Entry 4Z3W (X-ray diffraction, 2.21 A resolution); this record covers chains E and F of the 8 polymer chains in the assembly.

== Chain E (and F) ==
Molecule: Iron-sulfur cluster-binding oxidoreductase, putative benzoyl-CoA reductase electron transfer protein
Organism: Geobacter metallireducens GS-15
Notes: chain F of this document is another copy of the same molecule, construct and numbering; everything in this record applies to it too
UniProt: Q39TV9 (Q39TV9_GEOMG); numbering as in UniProt (aligned over 1-179)
Chain sequence (179 residues; numbered 1 to 179; the number before each row is that of its first residue):
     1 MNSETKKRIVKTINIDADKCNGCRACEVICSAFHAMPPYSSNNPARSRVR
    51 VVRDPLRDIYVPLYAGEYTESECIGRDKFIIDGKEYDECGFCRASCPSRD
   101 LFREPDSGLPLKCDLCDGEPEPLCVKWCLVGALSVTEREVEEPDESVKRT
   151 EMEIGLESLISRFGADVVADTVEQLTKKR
Disordered / not traced: 1-6, 144-148, 175-179 (chain F: 1-6, 177-179)
Ion coordination: 4Fe-4S cluster Fe site 1: Cys20, Cys23, Cys26, Cys128; 4Fe-4S cluster Fe site 2: Cys30, Cys113, Cys116, Cys124; 4Fe-4S cluster Fe site 3: Cys73, Cys89, Cys92, Cys96
Ligand contacts:
  - 4Fe-4S cluster (SF4), molecule 1: Cys20, Asn21, Gly22, Cys23, Arg24, Ala25, Cys26, Val51, Pro62, Trp127, Cys128, Val130, Ala132, Leu133
  - 4Fe-4S cluster (SF4), molecule 2: Cys30, His34, Arg48, Val49, Tyr64, Cys113, Asp114, Leu115, Cys116, Pro122, Leu123, Cys124
  - 4Fe-4S cluster (SF4), molecule 3: Thr69, Glu72, Cys73, Arg76, Asp77, Cys89, Cys92, Ala94, Cys96, Ser98, Arg99

== How chain E and chain F interact ==
Residue-residue contacts - 126 pairs, chain E then chain F:
  Arg8(E) - Glu72(F)  salt bridge
  Arg8(E) - Arg76(F)
  Val10(E) - Arg76(F)
  Lys11(E) - Gly75(F)
  Lys11(E) - Arg76(F)  hydrogen bond (backbone-backbone)
  Thr12(E) - Arg76(F)
  Thr12(E) - Lys78(F)
  Thr12(E) - Glu88(F)  hydrogen bond
  Ile13(E) - Gly75(F)
  Ile13(E) - Arg76(F)  hydrogen bond (backbone-backbone)
  Ile13(E) - Asp77(F)
  Ile13(E) - Lys78(F)  hydrogen bond (backbone-backbone)
  Asn14(E) - Lys78(F)
  Ile15(E) - Asp77(F)
  Ile15(E) - Lys78(F)  hydrogen bond (backbone-backbone)
  Ile15(E) - Phe79(F)
  Ile15(E) - Ile80(F)  hydrogen bond (backbone-backbone)
  Asp16(E) - Ile80(F)
  Ala17(E) - Ile80(F)  hydrogen bond (backbone-backbone)
  Asp18(E) - Ile80(F)
  Asp18(E) - Ile81(F)
  Asp18(E) - Asp82(F)  hydrogen bond (side chain-backbone)
  Asp18(E) - Gly83(F)  hydrogen bond (side chain-backbone)
  Val61(E) - Phe79(F)  hydrophobic
  Pro62(E) - Phe79(F)
  Gly66(E) - Cys73(F)
  Glu67(E) - Glu67(F)
  Glu67(E) - Thr69(F)  hydrogen bond
  Glu67(E) - Ser71(F)
  Glu67(E) - Glu72(F)
  Glu67(E) - Cys73(F)  hydrogen bond (side chain-backbone)
  Thr69(E) - Glu67(F)  hydrogen bond
  Glu70(E) - Ser146(F)
  Glu70(E) - Val147(F)  hydrogen bond (backbone-backbone)
  Glu70(E) - Arg149(F)  salt bridge
  Ser71(E) - Glu67(F)  hydrogen bond
  Ser71(E) - Ser146(F)
  Ser71(E) - Val147(F)
  Glu72(E) - Arg8(F)  salt bridge
  Glu72(E) - Glu67(F)
  Glu72(E) - Asp144(F)
  Glu72(E) - Ser146(F)  hydrogen bond (backbone-side chain)
  Cys73(E) - Gly66(F)
  Cys73(E) - Glu67(F)
  Cys73(E) - Arg93(F)
  Ile74(E) - Lys11(F)
  Ile74(E) - Cys113(F)
  Ile74(E) - Asp114(F)
  Ile74(E) - Leu115(F)  hydrophobic
  Gly75(E) - Lys11(F)
  Gly75(E) - Arg93(F)  hydrogen bond (backbone-side chain)
  Gly75(E) - Leu115(F)
  Arg76(E) - Arg8(F)
  Arg76(E) - Val10(F)
  Arg76(E) - Lys11(F)  hydrogen bond (backbone-backbone)
  Arg76(E) - Thr12(F)
  Arg76(E) - Ile13(F)  hydrogen bond (backbone-backbone)
  Arg76(E) - Arg93(F)
  Arg76(E) - Arg138(F)
  Asp77(E) - Ile13(F)
  Asp77(E) - Arg93(F)
  Lys78(E) - Thr12(F)
  Lys78(E) - Ile13(F)  hydrogen bond (backbone-backbone)
  Lys78(E) - Asn14(F)
  Lys78(E) - Ile15(F)  hydrogen bond (backbone-backbone)
  Phe79(E) - Ile15(F)
  Phe79(E) - Val61(F)  hydrophobic
  Phe79(E) - Pro62(F)
  Phe79(E) - Leu63(F)  hydrophobic
  Ile80(E) - Ile15(F)  hydrogen bond (backbone-backbone)
  Ile80(E) - Asp16(F)
  Ile80(E) - Ala17(F)  hydrogen bond (backbone-backbone)
  Ile80(E) - Asp18(F)
  Ile81(E) - Asp18(F)
  Ile81(E) - Tyr86(F)
  Ile81(E) - Phe91(F)  hydrophobic
  Asp82(E) - Asp18(F)  hydrogen bond (backbone-side chain)
  Asp82(E) - Lys84(F)  salt bridge
  Gly83(E) - Asp18(F)  hydrogen bond (backbone-side chain)
  Lys84(E) - Asp82(F)  salt bridge
  Tyr86(E) - Ile81(F)
  Glu88(E) - Thr12(F)  hydrogen bond
  Glu88(E) - Arg138(F)  salt bridge
  Phe91(E) - Ile81(F)  hydrophobic
  Phe91(E) - Phe91(F)  hydrophobic
  Arg93(E) - Gly75(F)  hydrogen bond (side chain-backbone)
  Arg93(E) - Arg76(F)
  Arg93(E) - Asp77(F)  salt bridge
  Pro97(E) - Ser146(F)
  Cys113(E) - Ile74(F)
  Asp114(E) - Ile74(F)
  Leu115(E) - Ile74(F)
  Arg138(E) - Arg76(F)
  Arg138(E) - Glu88(F)  salt bridge
  Arg149(E) - Phe163(F)
  Glu151(E) - Asp106(F)
  Glu151(E) - Ser107(F)
  Glu151(E) - Gly108(F)
  Glu151(E) - Arg162(F)  salt bridge
  Met152(E) - Phe163(F)  hydrophobic
  Met152(E) - Val167(F)  hydrophobic
  Met152(E) - Thr171(F)
  Ile154(E) - Asp106(F)
  Gly155(E) - Ser107(F)
  Gly155(E) - Leu109(F)
  Leu156(E) - Leu156(F)  hydrophobic
  Leu156(E) - Leu159(F)  hydrophobic
  Leu156(E) - Thr171(F)
  Leu156(E) - Val172(F)  hydrophobic
  Glu157(E) - Leu175(F)
  Ser158(E) - Leu109(F)
  Leu159(E) - Leu156(F)  hydrophobic
  Ser161(E) - Met36(F)
  Arg162(E) - His34(F)  hydrogen bond (side chain-backbone)
  Arg162(E) - Met36(F)
  Arg162(E) - Glu151(F)  salt bridge
  Phe163(E) - Glu151(F)
  Phe163(E) - Met152(F)  hydrophobic
  Ala165(E) - Thr176(F)
  Val167(E) - Met152(F)
  Val168(E) - Met152(F)  hydrophobic
  Thr171(E) - Met152(F)
  Thr171(E) - Leu156(F)
  Val172(E) - Leu156(F)  hydrophobic
  Val172(E) - Ala169(F)  hydrophobic
  Val172(E) - Val172(F)  hydrophobic
Also at the interface, not in a pair above, chain E (62 interface residues in all): Leu63, Ala94, Lys112, Glu153, Ile160, Ala169
Also at the interface, not in a pair above, chain F (66 interface residues in all): Arg48, Cys92, Ala94, Glu145, Gly155, Val168

== Summary ==
62 residues of chain E face 66 of chain F across their interface; the contacts include 27 hydrogen bonds and
10 salt bridges. Polar pairs include Arg8(E)-Glu72(F), Glu70(E)-Arg149(F) and Asp82(E)-Lys84(F). Bound to
chain E: 3 copies of 4Fe-4S cluster.
Both chains are Iron-sulfur cluster-binding oxidoreductase, putative benzoyl-CoA reductase electron transfer
protein (Geobacter metallireducens GS-15). Entry 4Z3W (Active site complex BamBC of Benzoyl Coenzyme A
reductase in complex with 1,5 Dienoyl-CoA) was determined by X-ray diffraction (same publication as 4Z3Y,
4Z3X, 4Z3Z and 4Z40).
